Entry 4IU8 (X-ray diffraction, 3.11 A resolution); this record covers chain A.

== Chain A ==
Molecule: Nitrite extrusion protein 2
Organism: Escherichia coli
UniProt: P37758 (NARU_ECOLI); residue numbers follow UniProt; this construct covers 1-462
Sequence (468 residues; row label = number of the first residue in the row):
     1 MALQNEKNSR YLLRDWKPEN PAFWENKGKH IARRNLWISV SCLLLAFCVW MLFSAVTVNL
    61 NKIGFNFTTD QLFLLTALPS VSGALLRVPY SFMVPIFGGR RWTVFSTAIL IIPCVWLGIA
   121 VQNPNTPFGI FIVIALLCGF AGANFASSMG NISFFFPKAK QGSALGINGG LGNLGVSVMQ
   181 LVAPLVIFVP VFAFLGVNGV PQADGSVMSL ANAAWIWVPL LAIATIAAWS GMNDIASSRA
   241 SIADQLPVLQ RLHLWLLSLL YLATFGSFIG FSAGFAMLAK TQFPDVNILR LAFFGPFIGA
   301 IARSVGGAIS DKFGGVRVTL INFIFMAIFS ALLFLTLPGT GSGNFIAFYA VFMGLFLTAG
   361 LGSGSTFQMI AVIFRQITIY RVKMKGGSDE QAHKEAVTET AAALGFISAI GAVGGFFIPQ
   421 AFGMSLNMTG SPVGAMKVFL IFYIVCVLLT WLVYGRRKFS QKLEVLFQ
Disordered / not traced: 1-11, 237-253, 387-390, 455-468
Sequence notes: expression tag (463-468)
Modified positions: Mse-1 (selenomethionine); Mse-51, Mse-93, Mse-149, Mse-179, Mse-208, Mse-232, Mse-277, Mse-326, Mse-353, Mse-369, Mse-384, Mse-424, Mse-428, Mse-436 (selenomethionine; parent Met)
Curated features (UniProtKB/Swiss-Prot):
  - mutagenesis: Arg-87 (R87F/H/K/L/N/P/Q: Loss of activity), Gly-99 (G99A: No change in activity; G99T: Decrease in activity), Pro-113 (P113A: No change in activity; P113C/L: Decrease in activity), Gly-139 (G139E/I: Loss of activity), Phe-145 (F145E/W: Loss of activity), Gly-162 (G162A/S: Loss of activity), Gly-172 (G172A: No change in activity; G172V: Loss of activity), Gly-175 (G175A/S: Loss of activity), Tyr-261 (Y261N: No change in activity), Gly-266 (G266A/P/T: Loss of activity), Arg-303 (R303C/D/K/L/N/P/Q: Loss of activity), Gly-307 (G307L: Loss of activity), 3 further mutagenesis entries in UniProt
What the authors report for this chain:
  - binding site for nitrate ion: Phe-47, Arg-87, Phe-145, Asn-173, Tyr-261, Phe-265, Arg-303
  - mutagenesis - R87A, Y261A, F265A, R303A: abolished binding to nitrite
  - conformationally variable residues: Phe-367
  - mutagenesis - N173A: decreased binding to substrate
  - mutagenesis - F47A, W50A, F367A: abolished binding to nitrate and nitrite
  - mutagenesis - F265A: decreased binding to nitrate

== Overview ==
UniProt lists 15 mutagenesis sites. From the paper: a binding site for nitrate ion at Phe-47, Arg-87 and
Phe-145 among others; R87A, Y261A and F265A, among others, abolish binding to nitrite; 8 substitutions were
tested in all.
Chain A is Nitrite extrusion protein 2 (Escherichia coli); the structure, Crystal structure of a membrane
transporter (selenomethionine derivative), was determined by X-ray diffraction together with 4IU9 from the
same study.
